PDB entry 7OKH | X-ray diffraction, 1.52 A resolution | chains A and B

[Chain A]
Name: B-cell lymphoma 6 protein
Organism: Homo sapiens
Reference sequence: P41182 (BCL6_HUMAN); numbering as in UniProt (aligned over 5-129)
Sequence (128 residues; numbered 2 to 129; the number before each row is that of its first residue):
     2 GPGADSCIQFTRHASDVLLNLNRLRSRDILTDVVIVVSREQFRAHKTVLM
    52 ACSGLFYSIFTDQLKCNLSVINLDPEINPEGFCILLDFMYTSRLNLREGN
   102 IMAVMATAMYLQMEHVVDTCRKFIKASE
Unresolved in the structure: 2-5
Differences from the reference sequence: expression tag (2-4)
Small-molecule neighbours: VHK (2-chloranyl-4-[[4-(ethylamino)-2-oxidanylidene-1H-quinolin-6-yl]amino]pyridine-3-carbonitrile): His-14, Asp-17, Val-18, Asn-21, Arg-24, Leu-25, Arg-28, Met-51, Ala-52, Cys-53, Ser-54, Gly-55, Tyr-58, Gln-113, Met-114, Glu-115, His-116
From the paper describing this entry:
  - binding site for VHK: Val-18, Met-51, Ala-52

[Chain B]
Name: Ala-trp-val-ile-pro-ala
Sequence (6 residues; each row starts with the number of its first residue; numbering starts at 0):
     0 AWVIPA

[Chain A / chain B interface]
Residue-residue contacts (12):
  Cys-8(A) with Pro-4(B)
  Ile-9(A) with Trp-1(B), hydrophobic; Val-2(B)
  Gln-10(A) with Ala-0(B); Trp-1(B); Val-2(B), hydrogen bond (backbone-backbone); Pro-4(B)
  Phe-11(A) with Ala-0(B); Trp-1(B)
  Thr-12(A) with Ala-0(B), hydrogen bond (backbone-backbone); Val-2(B)
  Arg-13(A) with Ala-0(B)
Also at the interface, not in a pair above, chain B (5 interface residues in all): Ile-3

[Overview]
The interface between chain A and chain B involves 6 residues on one side and 5 on the other, with 2 hydrogen
bonds. Backbone hydrogen bonds pair Gln-10(A)/Val-2(B) and Thr-12(A)/Ala-0(B). Bound to chain A: compound VHK.
The paper reports a binding site for VHK at Val-18(A), Met-51(A) and Ala-52(A).
Chain A is B-cell lymphoma 6 protein (Homo sapiens) and chain B is Ala-trp-val-ile-pro-ala; the structure,
Crystal structure of human BCL6 BTB domain in complex with compound 8f, was determined by X-ray diffraction,
deposited together with 7OKE, 7OKF, 7OKG, 7OKI, 7OKJ, 7OKK, 7OKL and 7OKM.
